PDB entry 7ZIE | X-ray diffraction, 2.90 A resolution | chains B and W of the 6 polymer chains in the assembly

# Chain B
Protein: Gcf1p
Organism: Candida albicans
UniProtKB: Q59QB8 (Q59QB8_CANAL); residues 1-245 here = UniProt positions 1-245
Sequence (245 residues; numbered 1 to 245; the number before each row is that of its first residue):
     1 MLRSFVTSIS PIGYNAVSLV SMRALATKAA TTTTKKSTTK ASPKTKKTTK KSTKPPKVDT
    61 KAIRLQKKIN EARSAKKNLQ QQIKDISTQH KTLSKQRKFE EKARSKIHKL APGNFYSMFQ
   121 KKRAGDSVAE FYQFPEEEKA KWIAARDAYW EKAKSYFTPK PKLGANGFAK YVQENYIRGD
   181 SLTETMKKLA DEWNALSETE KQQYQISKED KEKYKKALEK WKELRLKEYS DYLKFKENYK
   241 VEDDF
Not modelled in the structure: 1-58, 244-245

# Chain W
Molecule: 20-nt DNA strand
Sequence (20 nucleotides; each row starts with the number of its first residue):
     1 TATATTATAT AATTTATTAT

# Chain B / chain W interface
Contacting residue pairs - 15 pairs, chain B then chain W:
  Lys162(B) - DT17(W)  salt bridge to the phosphate
  Lys162(B) - DT18(W)  phosphate contact
  Leu163(B) - DT17(W)  hydrogen bond to the phosphate
  Ala165(B) - DT18(W)  sugar contact
  Ala169(B) - DT17(W)  base contact
  Ala169(B) - DT18(W)  sugar contact
  Val172(B) - DT18(W)  base contact
  Val172(B) - DA19(W)  sugar contact
  Gln173(B) - DT18(W)  sugar contact
  Tyr176(B) - DA19(W)  phosphate contact
  Tyr176(B) - DT20(W)  sugar contact
  Arg178(B) - DT20(W)  salt bridge to the phosphate
  Leu182(B) - DA19(W)  base contact
  Leu182(B) - DT20(W)  sugar contact
  Met186(B) - DA19(W)  base contact
Also at the interface, not in a pair above, chain B (13 interface residues in all): Pro161, Gly164, Tyr214

# Summary
The interface between chain B and chain W involves 13 residues on one side and 4 on the other; the contacts
include 1 hydrogen bond and 2 salt bridges. Among the polar pairs are Leu163(B)-DT17(W), Lys162(B)-DT17(W) and
Arg178(B)-DT20(W).
Here chain B is Gcf1p (Candida albicans) and chain W is a 20-nt DNA strand. Entry 7ZIE (Gcf1p, multimerizes
and bridges the mitochondrial DNA from Candida albicans by a specific mechanism) was determined by X-ray
diffraction.
